PDB entry 8CF8 | electron microscopy, 2.20 A resolution | chains C and N of the 9 polymer chains in the assembly

Chain C:
Name: Small ribosomal subunit protein uS3
Organism: Escherichia coli BW25113
Reference sequence: P0A7V3 (RS3_ECOLI); residues 1-233 here = UniProt positions 1-233
Chain sequence (233 residues; row label = number of the first residue in the row):
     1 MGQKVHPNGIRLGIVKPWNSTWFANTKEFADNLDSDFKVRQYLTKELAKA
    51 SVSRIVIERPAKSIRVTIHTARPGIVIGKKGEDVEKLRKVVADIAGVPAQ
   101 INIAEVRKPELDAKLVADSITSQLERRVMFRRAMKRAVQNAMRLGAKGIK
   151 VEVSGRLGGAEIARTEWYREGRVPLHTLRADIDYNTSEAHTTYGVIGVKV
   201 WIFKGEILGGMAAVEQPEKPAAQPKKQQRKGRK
Disordered / not traced: 1, 208-233
Swiss-Prot annotation at these positions:
  - mutagenesis: R131 to K135 (Decreases mRNA unwinding ability of the ribosome)

Chain N:
Name: Small ribosomal subunit protein uS14
Organism: Escherichia coli BW25113
Reference sequence: P0AG59 (RS14_ECOLI); numbering as in UniProt (aligned over 1-101)
Chain sequence (101 residues; numbered 1 to 101; the number before each row is that of its first residue):
     1 MAKQSMKAREVKRVALADKYFAKRAELKAIISDVNASDEDRWNAVLKLQT
    51 LPRDSSPSRQRNRCRQTGRPHGFLRKFGLSRIKVREAAMRGEIPGLKKAS
   101 W
Disordered / not traced: 1

Chain C / chain N interface:
Residue-residue contacts (38):
  V5(C) with K98(N)
  H6(C) with M89(N), hydrogen bond (side chain-backbone)
  N8(C) with M89(N), hydrogen bond (side chain-backbone); R90(N); G91(N)
  G9(C) with M89(N), hydrogen bond (backbone-backbone)
  I10(C) with K98(N)
  L12(C) with A88(N); G91(N); L96(N)
  G13(C) with K97(N)
  W18(C) with G91(N); I93(N), hydrogen bond (side chain-backbone); G95(N); L96(N), hydrogen bond (side chain-backbone)
  N19(C) with R90(N), hydrogen bond (side chain-backbone); G91(N), hydrogen bond (backbone-backbone)
  S20(C) with G91(N), hydrogen bond (backbone-backbone); E92(N); P94(N)
  W22(C) with P94(N)
  T26(C) with K76(N), hydrogen bond
  F29(C) with K76(N); F77(N), hydrophobic; I93(N), hydrophobic; P94(N)
  A30(C) with R65(N); R75(N); K76(N), hydrogen bond (backbone-backbone); F77(N); G78(N)
  D31(C) with R65(N), salt bridge
  L33(C) with F77(N); E92(N); I93(N), hydrophobic
  D34(C) with R65(N), salt bridge
  F37(C) with Q66(N)
  R40(C) with E92(N), salt bridge
Interface residues without a listed pair, chain C (20 interface residues in all): N25
Interface residues without a listed pair, chain N (18 interface residues in all): L79

In short:
Chain C and chain N form an interface of 20 and 18 residues respectively; the contacts include 10 hydrogen
bonds and 3 salt bridges. Polar contacts include D31(C)-R65(N), D34(C)-R65(N) and R40(C)-E92(N). Curated
annotation (UniProt) lists 5 mutagenesis sites on chain C.
Chain C is Small ribosomal subunit protein uS3 and chain N is Small ribosomal subunit protein uS14, both from
Escherichia coli BW25113; the structure, Eravacycline bound to the 30S head, was determined by electron
microscopy (same publication as 8CA7, 8CAI, 8CEP, 8CF1, 8CGI, 8CGJ, 8CGR and 8CGU).
